Entry 7AF5 (electron microscopy, 2.96 A resolution); this record covers chains 1 and B of the 9 polymer chains in the assembly.

# Chain 1
Molecule: 16SrRNA (head domain of the 30S ribosome)
From: Escherichia coli
Sequence (1541 nucleotides; numbered 1 to 1541; the number before each row is that of its first residue):
     1 AAAUUGAAGA GUUUGAUCAU GGCUCAGAUU GAACGCUGGC GGCAGGCCUA ACACAUGCAA
    61 GUCGAACGGU AACAGGAAGA AGCUUGCUUC UUUGCUGACG AGUGGCGGAC GGGUGAGUAA
   121 UGUCUGGGAA ACUGCCUGAU GGAGGGGGAU AACUACUGGA AACGGUAGCU AAUACCGCAU
   181 AACGUCGCAA GACCAAAGAG GGGGACCUUC GGGCCUCUUG CCAUCGGAUG UGCCCAGAUG
   241 GGAUUAGCUA GUAGGUGGGG UAACGGCUCA CCUAGGCGAC GAUCCCUAGC UGGUCUGAGA
   301 GGAUGACCAG CCACACUGGA ACUGAGACAC GGUCCAGACU CCUACGGGAG GCAGCAGUGG
   361 GGAAUAUUGC ACAAUGGGCG CAAGCCUGAU GCAGCCAUGC CGCGUGUAUG AAGAAGGCCU
   421 UCGGGUUGUA AAGUACUUUC AGCGGGGAGG AAGGGAGUAA AGUUAAUACC UUUGCUCAUU
   481 GACGUUACCC GCAGAAGAAG CACCGGCUAA CUCCGUGCCA GCAGCCXCGG UAAUACGGAG
   541 GGUGCAAGCG UUAAUCGGAA UUACUGGGCG UAAAGCGCAC GCAGGCGGUU UGUUAAGUCA
   601 GAUGUGAAAU CCCCGGGCUC AACCUGGGAA CUGCAUCUGA UACUGGCAAG CUUGAGUCUC
   661 GUAGAGGGGG GUAGAAUUCC AGGUGUAGCG GUGAAAUGCG UAGAGAUCUG GAGGAAUACC
   721 GGUGGCGAAG GCGGCCCCCU GGACGAAGAC UGACGCUCAG GUGCGAAAGC GUGGGGAGCA
   781 AACAGGAUUA GAUACCCUGG UAGUCCACGC CGUAAACGAU GUCGACUUGG AGGUUGUGCC
   841 CUUGAGGCGU GGCUUCCGGA GCUAACGCGU UAAGUCGACC GCCUGGGGAG UACGGCCGCA
   901 AGGUUAAAAC UCAAAUGAAU UGACGGGGGC CCGCACAAGC GGUGGAGCAU GUGGUUUAAU
   961 UCGAUGXAAC GCGAAGAACC UUACCUGGUC UUGACAUCCA CGGAAGUUUU CAGAGAUGAG
  1021 AAUGUGCCUU CGGGAACCGU GAGACAGGUG CUGCAUGGCU GUCGUCAGCU CGUGUUGUGA
  1081 AAUGUUGGGU UAAGUCCCGC AACGAGCGCA ACCCUUAUCC UUUGUUGCCA GCGGUCCGGC
  1141 CGGGAACUCA AAGGAGACUG CCAGUGAUAA ACUGGAGGAA GGUGGGGAUG ACGUCAAGUC
  1201 AUCAUGGCCC UUACGACCAG GGCUACACAC GUGCUACAAU GGCGCAUACA AAGAGAAGCG
  1261 ACCUCGCGAG AGCAAGCGGA CCUCAUAAAG UGCGUCGUAG UCCGGAUUGG AGUCUGCAAC
  1321 UCGACUCCAU GAAGUCGGAA UCGCUAGUAA UCGUGGAUCA GAAUGCCACG GUGAAUACGU
  1381 UCCCGGCCUU GUACACACCG CCCGUXACAC CAUGGGAGUG GGUUGCAAAA GAAGUAGGUA
  1441 GCUUAACCUU CGGGAGGGCG CUUACCACUU UGUGAUUCAU GACUGGGGUG AAGUCGUAAC
  1501 AAGGUAACCG UAGGGGAACC UGCGGUUGGA UCACCUCCUU A
Disordered / not traced: 1-930, 1387-1541
Modified positions: PSU (pseudouridine-5'-monophosphate) at position 516, G7M (N7-methyl-guanosine-5'-monophosphate) at position 527, 2MG (2N-methylguanosine-5'-monophosphate) at position 966, 5MC (5-methylcytidine-5'-monophosphate) at position 967, 2MG (2N-methylguanosine-5'-monophosphate) at position 1207, 4OC (4n,o2'-methylcytidine-5'-monophosphate) at position 1401, 5MC (5-methylcytidine-5'-monophosphate) at position 1406, UR3 (3-methyluridine-5'-monophoshate) at position 1497, 2MG (2N-methylguanosine-5'-monophosphate) at position 1515, MA6 (6N-dimethyladenosine-5'-monophoshate) at position 1517, MA6 (6N-dimethyladenosine-5'-monophoshate) at position 1518
Metal / ion sites: Mg2+ site 1 near C934 (its only coordinating residue here); Mg2+ site 2: A935, G1343; Mg2+ site 3 near A937 (its only coordinating residue here); Mg2+ site 4: G944, G945; Mg2+ site 5 near C972 (its only coordinating residue here); Mg2+ site 6: G976, C1359; Mg2+ site 7 near C980 (its only coordinating residue here); Mg2+ site 8: G993, G1041; Mg2+ site 9: C1054, A1197, G1198; Mg2+ site 10: C1054, A1197; Mg2+ site 11 near C1066 (its only coordinating residue here); Mg2+ site 12: U1085, G1099; 15 more Mg2+ sites not listed

# Chain B
Name: 30S ribosomal protein S2
From: Escherichia coli
UniProtKB: C3TPN2 (C3TPN2_ECOLX); residue numbers follow UniProt; this construct covers 1-241
Chain sequence (241 residues; each row starts with the number of its first residue):
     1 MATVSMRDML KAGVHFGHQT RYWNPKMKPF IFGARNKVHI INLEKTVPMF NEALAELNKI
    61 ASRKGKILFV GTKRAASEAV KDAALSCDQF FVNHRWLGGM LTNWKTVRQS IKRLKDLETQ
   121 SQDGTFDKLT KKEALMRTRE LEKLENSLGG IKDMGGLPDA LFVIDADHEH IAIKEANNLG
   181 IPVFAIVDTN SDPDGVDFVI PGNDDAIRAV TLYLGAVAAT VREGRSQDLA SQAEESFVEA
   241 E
Disordered / not traced: 1-3, 228-241
Metal / ion sites: Zn2+: His18, Asp204

# Chain 1 / chain B interface
Pairs across the interface (35; chain 1 residue first):
  G1072(1) - Thr106(B)  hydrogen bond to the base
  U1073(1) - Asn103(B)  hydrogen bond to the base
  U1073(1) - Lys105(B)  sugar contact
  G1074(1) - Gly99(B)  sugar contact
  G1074(1) - Thr102(B)  hydrogen bond to the sugar
  G1074(1) - Asn103(B)  hydrogen bond to the sugar
  U1075(1) - Thr102(B)  phosphate contact
  G1099(1) - Arg95(B)  phosphate contact
  C1100(1) - Arg95(B)  base contact
  A1101(1) - Gly98(B)  base contact
  A1101(1) - Gly99(B)  hydrogen bond to the base
  A1101(1) - Thr102(B)  hydrogen bond to the base
  A1101(1) - Ile171(B)  base contact
  A1101(1) - Glu175(B)  base contact
  A1102(1) - Arg95(B)  phosphate contact
  A1102(1) - Gly98(B)  hydrogen bond to the sugar
  A1102(1) - Asn103(B)  base contact
  C1103(1) - Arg95(B)  salt bridge to the phosphate
  C1103(1) - Leu97(B)  sugar contact
  C1103(1) - Gly98(B)  sugar contact
  C1103(1) - Asn103(B)  base contact
  C1103(1) - Thr106(B)  base contact
  G1104(1) - Leu97(B)  phosphate contact
  G1104(1) - Thr106(B)  sugar contact
  G1104(1) - Ser110(B)  phosphate contact
  A1111(1) - Lys132(B)  sugar contact
  A1111(1) - Glu133(B)  hydrogen bond to the sugar
  C1112(1) - Glu133(B)  sugar contact
  A1157(1) - Lys131(B)  sugar contact
  C1158(1) - Lys131(B)  hydrogen bond to the sugar
  C1158(1) - Lys132(B)  phosphate contact
  C1158(1) - Leu135(B)  sugar contact
  C1158(1) - Arg139(B)  hydrogen bond to the sugar
  G1160(1) - Arg139(B)  salt bridge to the phosphate
  U1168(1) - Arg74(B)  hydrogen bond to the base
Also at the interface, not in a pair above, chain 1 (17 interface residues in all): C1097
Also at the interface, not in a pair above, chain B (22 interface residues in all): Val107, Thr130, Lys143, Ser147, His170

# In short
The interface between chain 1 and chain B involves 17 residues on one side and 22 on the other; the contacts
include 11 hydrogen bonds and 2 salt bridges. Polar pairs include G1072(1)-Thr106(B), U1073(1)-Asn103(B) and
A1101(1)-Gly99(B).
Here chain 1 is 16SrRNA (head domain of the 30S ribosome) and chain B is 30S ribosomal protein S2, both from
Escherichia coli. Entry 7AF5 (Bacterial 30S ribosomal subunit assembly complex state I (head domain)) was
determined by electron microscopy, deposited together with 7AF3, 7AF8, 7AFA, 7AFD, 7AFH, 7AFI and 17 further
entries.
